PDB entry 3G71 | X-ray diffraction, 2.85 A resolution | chains 0 and Y of the 31 polymer chains in the assembly

[Chain 0]
Molecule: 23S ribosomal RNA
Source organism: Haloarcula marismortui
Sequence (2923 nucleotides; numbered 1 to 2923; the number before each row is that of its first residue):
     1 GUUGGCUACU AUGCCAGCUG GUGGAUUGCU CGGCUCAGGC GCUGAUGAAG GACGUGCCAA
    61 GCUGCGAUAA GCUGUGGGGA GCCGCACGGA GGCGAAGAAC CACAGAUUUC CGAAUGAGAA
   121 UCUCUCUAAC AAUUGCUUCG CGCAAUGAGG AACCCCGAGA ACUGAAACAU CUCAGUAUCG
   181 GGAGGAACAG AAAACGCAAC GUGAUGUCGU UAGUAACCGC GAGUGAACGC GAUACAGCCC
   241 AAACCGAAGC CCUCACGGGC AAUGUGGUGU CAGGGCUACC UCUCAUCAGC CGACCGUCUU
   301 CACGAAGUCU CUUGGAAUAG AGCGUGAUAC AGGGUGACAA CCCCGUACUG AAGACCAGUA
   361 CGCUGUGCGG UAGUGCCAGA GUAGCGGGGG UUGGAUAUCC CUCGCGAAUA ACGCAGGCAU
   421 CGACUGCGAA GGCUAAACAC AACCUGAGAC CGAUAGUGAA CAAGUAGUGU GAACGAACGC
   481 UGCAAAGUAC CCUCAGAAGG GAGGCGAAAU AGAGCAUGAA AUCAGUUGGC GAUCGAGCGA
   541 CAGGGCAUAC AAGGUCCCUU GACGAAUGAC CGAGACGCGA GUCUCCAGUA AGACUCACGG
   601 GAAGCCGAUG UUCUGUCGUA CGUUUUGAAA AACGAGCCAG GGAGUGUGUC UGUAUGGCAA
   661 GUCUAACCGG AGUAUCCGGG GAGGCACAGG GAAACCGACA UGGCCGCAGG GCUUUGCCCG
   721 AGGGCCGCCG UCUUCAAGGG CGGGGAGCCA UGUGGACACG ACCCGAAUCC GGACGAUCUA
   781 CGCAUGGACA AGAUGAAGCG UGCCGAAAGG CACGUGGAAG UCUGUUAGAG UUGGUGUCCU
   841 ACAAUACCCU CUCGUGAUCU AUGUGUAGGG GUGAAAGGCC CAUCGAGUCC GGCAACAGCU
   901 GGUUCCAAUC GAAACAUGUC GAAGCAUGAC CUCCGCCGAG GUAGUCUGUG AGGUAGAGCG
   961 ACCGAUUGGU GUGUCCGCCU CCGAGAGGAG UCGGCACACC UGUCAAACUC CAAACUUACA
  1021 GACGCUGUUU GACGCGGGGA UUCCGGUGCG CGGGGUAAGC CUGUGUACCA GGAGGGGAAC
  1081 AACCCAGAGA UAGGUUAAGG UCCCCAAGUG UGGAUUAAGU GUAAUCCUCU GAAGGUGGUC
  1141 UCGAGCCCUA GACAGCCGGG AGGUGAGCUU AGAAGCAGCU ACCCUCUAAG AAAAGCGUAA
  1201 CAGCUUACCG GCCGAGGUUU GAGGCGCCCA AAAUGAUCGG GACUCAAAUC CACCACCGAG
  1261 ACCUGUCCGU ACCACUCAUA CUGGUAAUCG AGUAGAUUGG CGCUCUAAUU GGAUGGAAGC
  1321 AGGGGCGAGA GCUCCUGUGG ACCGAUUAGU GACGAAAAUC CUGGCCAUAG UAGCAGCGAU
  1381 AGUCGGGUGA GAACCCCGAC GGCCUAAUGG AUAAGGGUUC CUCAGCACUG CUGAUCAGCU
  1441 GAGGGUUAGC CGGUCCUAAG UCUCACCGCA ACUCGACUGA GACGAAAUGG GAAACAGGUU
  1501 AAUAUUCCUG UGCCAUCAUG CAGUGAAAGU UGACGCCCUG GGGUCGAUCA CGCCGGGCAU
  1561 UCGCCCGGUC GAACCGUCCA ACUCCGUGGA AGCCGUAAUG GCAGGAAGCG GACGAACGGC
  1621 GGCAUAGGGA AACGUGAUUC AACCUGGGGC CCAUGAAAAG ACGAGCAUGA UGUCCGUACC
  1681 GAGAACCGAC ACAGGUGUCC AUGGCGGCGA AAGCCAAGGC CUGUCGGGAG CAACCAACGU
  1741 UAGGGAAUUC GGCAAGUUAG UCCCGUACCU UCGGAAGAAG GGAUGCCUGC UCCGGAACGG
  1801 AGCAGGUCGC AGUGACUCGG AAGCUCGGAC UGUCUAGUAA CAACAUAGGU GACCGCAAAU
  1861 CCGCAAGGAC UCGUACGGUC ACUGAAUCCU GCCCAGUGCA GGUAUCUGAA CACCUCGUAC
  1921 AAGAGGACGA AGGACCUGUC AACGGCGGGG GUAACUAUGA CCCUCUUAAG GUAGCGUAGU
  1981 ACCUUGCCGC AUCAGUAGCG GCUUGCAUGA AUGGAUUAAC CAGAGCUUCA CUGUCCCAAC
  2041 GUUGGGCCCG GUGAACUGUA CAUUCCAGUG CGGAGUCUGG AGACACCCAG GGGGAAGCGA
  2101 AGACCCUAUG GAGCUUUACU GCAGGCUGUC GCUGAGACGU GGUCGCCGAU GUGCAGCAUA
  2161 GGUAGGAGUC GUUACAGAGG UACCCGCGCU AGCGGGCCAC CCAGACAACA GUGAAAUACU
  2221 ACCCGUCGGU GACUGCGACU CUCACUCCGG GAGGAGGACA CCGAUAGCCG GGCAGUUUGA
  2281 CUGGGGCGGU ACGCGCUCGA AAAGAUAUCG AGCGCGCCCU AUGGUCAUCU CAGCCGGGAC
  2341 AGAGACCCGG CGAAGAGUGC AAGAGCAAAA GAUGACUUGA CAGUGUUCUU CCCAACGAGG
  2401 AACGCUGACG CGAAAGCGUG GUCUAGCGAA CCAAUUAGCC UGCUUGAUGC GGGCAAUUGA
  2461 UGACAGAAAA GCUACCCUAG GGAUAACAGA GUCGUCACUC GCAAGAGCAC AUAUCGACCG
  2521 AGUGGCUUGC UACCUCGAUG UCGGUUCCCU CCAUCCUGCC CGUGCAGAAG CGGGCAAGGG
  2581 UGAGGUUGUU CGCCUAUUAA AGGAGGUCGU GAGCUGGGUU UAGACCGUCG UGAGACAGGU
  2641 CGGCUGCUAU CUACUGGGUG UGUAAUGGUG UCUGACAAGA ACGACCGUAU AGUACGAGAG
  2701 GAACUACGGU UGGUGGCCAC UGGUGUACCG GUUGUUCGAG AGAGCACGUG CCGGGUAGCC
  2761 ACGCCACACG GGGUAAGAGC UGAACGCAUC UAAGCUCGAA ACCCACUUGG AAAAGAGACA
  2821 CCGCCGAGGU CCCGCGUACA AGACGCGGUC GAUAGACUCG GGGUGUGCGC GUCGAGGUAA
  2881 CGAGACGUUA AGCCCACGAG CACUAACAGA CCAAAGCCAU CAU
Disordered / not traced: 1-9, 126-127, 715, 971-998, 1560, 1952-1963, 2137-2236, 2339-2343, 2665-2666, 2915-2923
Modified positions: 1MA (6-hydro-1-methyladenosine-5'-monophosphate) at position 628, OMU (o2'-methyluridine 5'-monophosphate) at position 2587, OMG (o2'-methylguanosine-5'-monophosphate) at position 2588, UR3 (3-methyluridine-5'-monophoshate) at position 2619, PSU (pseudouridine-5'-monophosphate) at position 2621
Ion coordination: Na+ site 1 near U12 (its only coordinating residue here); Mg2+ site 1 near G28 (its only coordinating residue here); Na+ site 2: C40, G41, C443; Na+ site 3 near G56 (its only coordinating residue here); Sr2+ site 1 near A86 (its only coordinating residue here); Na+ site 4 near U108 (its only coordinating residue here); Mg2+ site 2 near U115 (its only coordinating residue here); Na+ site 5: C130, U146; Na+ site 6: C141, G142; Mg2+ site 3: C162, U2276; K+ site 1: C162, U163, U172; Mg2+ site 4: G164, A167, C168; 55 more Na+ sites not listed; 70 more Mg2+ sites not listed; 30 more Sr2+ sites not listed; 1 more K+ sites not listed
Ligand contacts: Bruceantin (WIN; methyl (5beta,7alpha,9beta,10alpha,11alpha,12alpha,13beta,15alpha)-15-{[(2E)-3,4-dimethylpent-2-enoyl]oxy}-3,11,12-trihydroxy-2,16-dioxo-13,20-epoxypicras-3-en-21-oate): G2099, A2100, G2102, A2103, G2482, A2486, C2487, U2535, A2538, U2539, G2540, U2541

[Chain Y]
Molecule: 50S ribosomal protein L32e
Source organism: Haloarcula marismortui
UniProt: P12736 (RL32_HALMA); residues 95-236 here correspond to UniProt positions 96-237 (UniProt number = residue number + 1)
Sequence (142 residues; row label = number of the first residue in the row):
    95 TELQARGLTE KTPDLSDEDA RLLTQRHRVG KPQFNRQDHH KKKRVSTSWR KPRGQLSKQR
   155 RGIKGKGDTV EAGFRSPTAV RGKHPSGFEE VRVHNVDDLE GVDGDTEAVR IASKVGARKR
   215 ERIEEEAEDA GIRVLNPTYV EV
Ion coordination: Mg2+: His133, Lys136, Val139

[How chain 0 and chain Y interact]
Pairs across the interface (171):
  G320(0) with Arg212(Y), hydrogen bond to the sugar
  A521(0) with Lys137(Y), salt bridge to the phosphate
  U522(0) with Lys137(Y), salt bridge to the phosphate
  G537(0) with Lys135(Y), hydrogen bond to the sugar; Lys160(Y), hydrogen bond to the sugar
  C538(0) with His134(Y), salt bridge to the phosphate; Lys135(Y), phosphate contact
  G539(0) with His134(Y), hydrogen bond to the phosphate; Gly159(Y), hydrogen bond to the base
  A540(0) with Gln127(Y), hydrogen bond to the phosphate; Gly159(Y), sugar contact; Gly161(Y), sugar contact
  C541(0) with Pro126(Y), phosphate contact; Gln127(Y), hydrogen bond to the phosphate
  A551(0) with Tyr233(Y), hydrogen bond to the phosphate
  A552(0) with Arg204(Y), hydrogen bond to the phosphate; Leu229(Y), sugar contact; Pro231(Y), phosphate contact; Tyr233(Y), hydrogen bond to the phosphate
  G553(0) with His178(Y), salt bridge to the phosphate; Pro179(Y), sugar contact; Arg204(Y), salt bridge to the phosphate
  G554(0) with His178(Y), salt bridge to the phosphate; Ser180(Y), phosphate contact; Arg227(Y), salt bridge to the phosphate
  U555(0) with His121(Y), phosphate contact
  C556(0) with His121(Y), salt bridge to the phosphate
  C594(0) with Arg122(Y), hydrogen bond to the phosphate
  U595(0) with Thr118(Y), phosphate contact; Arg122(Y), salt bridge to the phosphate
  C617(0) with Lys158(Y), hydrogen bond to the sugar; Gly159(Y), base contact
  G618(0) with Lys158(Y), sugar contact; Lys160(Y), sugar contact
  A620(0) with Asp132(Y), hydrogen bond to the sugar; Lys135(Y), hydrogen bond to the sugar; Lys152(Y), phosphate contact; Lys160(Y), salt bridge to the phosphate
  C621(0) with Gln131(Y), hydrogen bond to the phosphate; Asp132(Y), sugar contact; Ser151(Y), phosphate contact; Lys152(Y), salt bridge to the phosphate
  G622(0) with Gln131(Y), hydrogen bond to the phosphate; Arg147(Y), phosphate contact; Gly148(Y), hydrogen bond to the phosphate; Ser151(Y), phosphate contact
  U623(0) with Gly148(Y), phosphate contact; Gln149(Y), hydrogen bond to the phosphate; Leu150(Y), base contact
  U624(0) with Leu150(Y), base contact
  U625(0) with Leu150(Y), base contact
  1MA_628(0) with Leu150(Y), phosphate contact
  A629(0) with Lys152(Y), salt bridge to the phosphate
  C637(0) with Lys136(Y), salt bridge to the phosphate; Arg138(Y), salt bridge to the phosphate
  C638(0) with Lys136(Y), phosphate contact; Lys137(Y), phosphate contact; Arg138(Y), salt bridge to the phosphate
  A639(0) with Arg138(Y), phosphate contact
  C905(0) with Arg144(Y), salt bridge to the phosphate
  C906(0) with Trp143(Y), sugar contact; Arg144(Y), phosphate contact; Lys145(Y), hydrogen bond to the phosphate; Arg147(Y), salt bridge to the phosphate
  A907(0) with Trp143(Y), hydrogen bond to the phosphate; Lys145(Y), phosphate contact; Val164(Y), sugar contact
  A908(0) with Glu165(Y), phosphate contact; Ala166(Y), hydrogen bond to the phosphate
  G1071(0) with Gln149(Y), phosphate contact; Arg154(Y), sugar contact
  G1072(0) with Arg154(Y), salt bridge to the phosphate; Arg155(Y), phosphate contact
  A1073(0) with Arg155(Y), salt bridge to the phosphate; Gly156(Y), hydrogen bond to the sugar; Ile157(Y), phosphate contact
  G1074(0) with Ile157(Y), phosphate contact; Lys158(Y), hydrogen bond to the phosphate
  G1075(0) with Lys158(Y), salt bridge to the phosphate
  G1089(0) with Glu165(Y), hydrogen bond to the sugar; Gly167(Y), hydrogen bond to the base
  A1090(0) with Gly167(Y), sugar contact; Phe168(Y), sugar contact
  U1091(0) with Val123(Y), sugar contact
  G1260(0) with Lys158(Y), base contact
  U1266(0) with Arg115(Y), hydrogen bond to the phosphate; Gln119(Y), hydrogen bond to the sugar
  C1267(0) with Arg115(Y), salt bridge to the phosphate; Leu116(Y), sugar contact; Gln119(Y), sugar contact; Pro171(Y), sugar contact
  C1268(0) with Ala166(Y), hydrogen bond to the sugar; Gly167(Y), base contact; Arg169(Y), sugar contact; Ser170(Y), sugar contact; Pro171(Y), phosphate contact; Thr172(Y), hydrogen bond to the phosphate; Arg175(Y), hydrogen bond to the phosphate
  G1269(0) with Ala166(Y), sugar contact; Thr172(Y), phosphate contact; Arg175(Y), salt bridge to the phosphate
  U1293(0) with Gln149(Y), hydrogen bond to the sugar; Arg154(Y), sugar contact
  A1294(0) with Gln149(Y), phosphate contact
  G1311(0) with His188(Y), sugar contact; Asn189(Y), phosphate contact
  G1312(0) with His188(Y), sugar contact; Asn189(Y), phosphate contact; Lys208(Y), hydrogen bond to the sugar; Val209(Y), hydrogen bond to the sugar; Lys213(Y), salt bridge to the phosphate
  A1313(0) with Lys208(Y), sugar contact; Val209(Y), phosphate contact; Gly210(Y), hydrogen bond to the phosphate; Lys213(Y), salt bridge to the phosphate
  G1315(0) with Ala211(Y), hydrogen bond to the phosphate; Arg212(Y), hydrogen bond to the base; Glu215(Y), hydrogen bond to the base
  G1316(0) with Gly210(Y), phosphate contact; Ala211(Y), hydrogen bond to the phosphate
  A1317(0) with Lys208(Y), phosphate contact
  A1318(0) with Lys208(Y), phosphate contact
  G1324(0) with Arg204(Y), base contact
  G1325(0) with Pro179(Y), sugar contact
  C1326(0) with Arg120(Y), salt bridge to the phosphate; Gly176(Y), phosphate contact; Lys177(Y), sugar contact; Pro179(Y), phosphate contact
  G1327(0) with Arg120(Y), salt bridge to the phosphate; Lys125(Y), base contact; Arg169(Y), hydrogen bond to the phosphate; Ser170(Y), phosphate contact; Arg175(Y), phosphate contact; Gly176(Y), hydrogen bond to the phosphate
  A1328(0) with Lys125(Y), sugar contact; Phe128(Y), sugar contact; Val164(Y), sugar contact; Glu165(Y), base contact; Ala166(Y), base contact; Phe168(Y), sugar contact; Arg169(Y), salt bridge to the phosphate; Ser170(Y), hydrogen bond to the phosphate; Arg175(Y), salt bridge to the phosphate
  G1329(0) with Lys125(Y), salt bridge to the phosphate; Phe128(Y), phosphate contact; Trp143(Y), phosphate contact; Val164(Y), sugar contact; Arg169(Y), base contact
  A1330(0) with Ser142(Y), sugar contact; Trp143(Y), hydrogen bond to the phosphate; Arg144(Y), phosphate contact
  G1331(0) with Ser142(Y), hydrogen bond to the phosphate; Arg144(Y), salt bridge to the phosphate
  U1333(0) with Arg186(Y), hydrogen bond to the phosphate; Arg204(Y), sugar contact
  C1334(0) with Arg186(Y), salt bridge to the phosphate; Arg204(Y), hydrogen bond to the sugar; Ile205(Y), sugar contact; Ala206(Y), phosphate contact; Ser207(Y), hydrogen bond to the phosphate; Asn230(Y), phosphate contact
  C1335(0) with Ser207(Y), phosphate contact; Asn230(Y), hydrogen bond to the phosphate
  C1343(0) with Lys208(Y), hydrogen bond to the sugar
  G1344(0) with Lys208(Y), sugar contact
  A1356(0) with Arg130(Y), salt bridge to the phosphate; Asp132(Y), base contact; Lys136(Y), base contact; Arg138(Y), hydrogen bond to the base; Val139(Y), base contact
  U2059(0) with Lys136(Y), hydrogen bond to the sugar
Interface residues without a listed pair, chain 0 (78 interface residues in all): A319, C596, G636, G1290, G1292, U1314, A1355, A2060
Interface residues without a listed pair, chain Y (78 interface residues in all): Glu112, Pro146, Val174, Arg214, Arg216

[Summary]
Chain 0 and chain Y each contribute 78 residues to their interface; the contacts include 50 hydrogen bonds and
32 salt bridges. Polar contacts include G539(0)-Gly159(Y), G1089(0)-Gly167(Y) and G1315(0)-Arg212(Y). Bound to
chain 0: Bruceantin. C40(0), G41(0) and C443(0) form the Na+ site 2.
Chain 0 is 23S ribosomal RNA and chain Y is 50S ribosomal protein L32e, both from Haloarcula marismortui; the
structure, Co-crystal structure of Bruceantin bound to the large ribosomal subunit, was determined by X-ray
diffraction together with 3G4S and 3G6E from the same study.
